PDB entry 2W2H | X-ray diffraction, 3.25 A resolution | chains A and C of the 3 polymer chains in the assembly

# Chain A
Protein: Cyclin-T1
Organism: Equus caballus
UniProt: Q9XT26 (CCNT1_HORSE); residues 5-267 here = UniProt positions 5-267
Chain sequence (264 residues; each row starts with the number of its first residue):
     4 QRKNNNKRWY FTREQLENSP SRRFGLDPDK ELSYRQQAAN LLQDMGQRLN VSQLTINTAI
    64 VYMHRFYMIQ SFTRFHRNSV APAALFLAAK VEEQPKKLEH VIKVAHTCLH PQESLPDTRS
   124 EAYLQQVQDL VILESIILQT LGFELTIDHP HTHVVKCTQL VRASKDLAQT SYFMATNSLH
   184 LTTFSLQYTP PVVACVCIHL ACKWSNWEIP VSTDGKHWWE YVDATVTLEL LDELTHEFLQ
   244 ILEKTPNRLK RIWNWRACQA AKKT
Unresolved in the structure: 4
Construct notes: conflict Arg-77 (Gln in Q9XT26), Thr-110 (Ala in Q9XT26), Trp-256 (Arg in Q9XT26)
Swiss-Prot annotation at these positions:
  - modified residue: Ser-117 (Phosphoserine)

# Chain C
Protein: Protein tat
Organism: Equine infectious anemia virus
Notes: fragment: cyclin box domain of equine cyclin t1, residues 47-75
UniProt: P20920 (TAT_EIAVY); residues 41-69 here correspond to UniProt positions 47-75 (UniProt number = residue number + 6)
Chain sequence (29 residues; each row starts with the number of its first residue):
    41 IDYLDASLRK KNKQRLKAIQ QGRQPQYLL
Swiss-Prot annotation at these positions:
  - region: Arg-49 to Leu-69 (RNA-binding (TAR))
  - motif: Arg-49 to Lys-57 (Nuclear localization signal)

# Interface between chain A and chain C
Pairs across the interface (26; chain A residue first):
  Gln-40(A) / Asp-42(C)
  Gln-40(A) / Tyr-43(C)
  Gln-40(A) / Asp-45(C)
  Asn-43(A) / Ile-41(C)  hydrogen bond (side chain-backbone)
  Asn-43(A) / Asp-42(C)
  Asn-43(A) / Tyr-43(C)
  Leu-44(A) / Tyr-43(C)  hydrophobic
  Asp-47(A) / Tyr-43(C)  hydrogen bond
  Ala-108(A) / Leu-69(C)  hydrophobic
  His-109(A) / Leu-69(C)
  Cys-111(A) / Tyr-43(C)  hydrogen bond (backbone-side chain)
  Leu-112(A) / Arg-49(C)  hydrogen bond (backbone-side chain)
  Leu-112(A) / Lys-53(C)
  His-113(A) / Lys-53(C)
  His-113(A) / Leu-68(C)
  His-113(A) / Leu-69(C)  hydrogen bond (side chain-backbone)
  Gln-115(A) / Lys-57(C)
  Glu-116(A) / Leu-56(C)
  Glu-116(A) / Leu-68(C)
  Gln-129(A) / Tyr-67(C)
  Gln-129(A) / Leu-69(C)
  Arg-251(A) / Ile-41(C)
  Arg-251(A) / Asp-42(C)  hydrogen bond (side chain-backbone)
  Arg-251(A) / Tyr-43(C)
  Lys-253(A) / Ile-41(C)  hydrogen bond (backbone-backbone)
  Trp-258(A) / Ile-41(C)  hydrophobic
Interface residues without a listed pair, chain A (22 interface residues in all): Arg-80, Asn-81, Ile-105, Pro-114, Leu-133, Arg-254, Asn-257
Interface residues without a listed pair, chain C (13 interface residues in all): Leu-48, Pro-65

# In short
22 residues of chain A face 13 of chain C across their interface; the contacts include 7 hydrogen bonds. Polar
contacts include Asn-43(A)/Ile-41(C), Asp-47(A)/Tyr-43(C) and Cys-111(A)/Tyr-43(C).
Chain A is Cyclin-T1 (Equus caballus) and chain C is Protein tat (Equine infectious anemia virus); the
structure, Structural basis of transcription activation by the Cyclin T1-Tat-TAR RNA complex from EIAV, was
determined by X-ray diffraction.
